7JPU - chains C and D of the 4 polymer chains in the assembly; structure by electron microscopy, 5.00 A resolution (low resolution: residue-level contacts below are approximate; hydrogen-bond / salt-bridge calls are withheld).

== Chain C (and D) ==
Protein: Lymphocyte antigen 75
Source organism: Homo sapiens
Notes: chain D of this document is another copy of the same molecule, construct and numbering; everything in this record applies to it too
UniProtKB: O60449 (LY75_HUMAN); residues 1-1722 here = UniProt positions 1-1722
Chain sequence (1722 residues; numbered 1 to 1722; the number before each row is that of its first residue):
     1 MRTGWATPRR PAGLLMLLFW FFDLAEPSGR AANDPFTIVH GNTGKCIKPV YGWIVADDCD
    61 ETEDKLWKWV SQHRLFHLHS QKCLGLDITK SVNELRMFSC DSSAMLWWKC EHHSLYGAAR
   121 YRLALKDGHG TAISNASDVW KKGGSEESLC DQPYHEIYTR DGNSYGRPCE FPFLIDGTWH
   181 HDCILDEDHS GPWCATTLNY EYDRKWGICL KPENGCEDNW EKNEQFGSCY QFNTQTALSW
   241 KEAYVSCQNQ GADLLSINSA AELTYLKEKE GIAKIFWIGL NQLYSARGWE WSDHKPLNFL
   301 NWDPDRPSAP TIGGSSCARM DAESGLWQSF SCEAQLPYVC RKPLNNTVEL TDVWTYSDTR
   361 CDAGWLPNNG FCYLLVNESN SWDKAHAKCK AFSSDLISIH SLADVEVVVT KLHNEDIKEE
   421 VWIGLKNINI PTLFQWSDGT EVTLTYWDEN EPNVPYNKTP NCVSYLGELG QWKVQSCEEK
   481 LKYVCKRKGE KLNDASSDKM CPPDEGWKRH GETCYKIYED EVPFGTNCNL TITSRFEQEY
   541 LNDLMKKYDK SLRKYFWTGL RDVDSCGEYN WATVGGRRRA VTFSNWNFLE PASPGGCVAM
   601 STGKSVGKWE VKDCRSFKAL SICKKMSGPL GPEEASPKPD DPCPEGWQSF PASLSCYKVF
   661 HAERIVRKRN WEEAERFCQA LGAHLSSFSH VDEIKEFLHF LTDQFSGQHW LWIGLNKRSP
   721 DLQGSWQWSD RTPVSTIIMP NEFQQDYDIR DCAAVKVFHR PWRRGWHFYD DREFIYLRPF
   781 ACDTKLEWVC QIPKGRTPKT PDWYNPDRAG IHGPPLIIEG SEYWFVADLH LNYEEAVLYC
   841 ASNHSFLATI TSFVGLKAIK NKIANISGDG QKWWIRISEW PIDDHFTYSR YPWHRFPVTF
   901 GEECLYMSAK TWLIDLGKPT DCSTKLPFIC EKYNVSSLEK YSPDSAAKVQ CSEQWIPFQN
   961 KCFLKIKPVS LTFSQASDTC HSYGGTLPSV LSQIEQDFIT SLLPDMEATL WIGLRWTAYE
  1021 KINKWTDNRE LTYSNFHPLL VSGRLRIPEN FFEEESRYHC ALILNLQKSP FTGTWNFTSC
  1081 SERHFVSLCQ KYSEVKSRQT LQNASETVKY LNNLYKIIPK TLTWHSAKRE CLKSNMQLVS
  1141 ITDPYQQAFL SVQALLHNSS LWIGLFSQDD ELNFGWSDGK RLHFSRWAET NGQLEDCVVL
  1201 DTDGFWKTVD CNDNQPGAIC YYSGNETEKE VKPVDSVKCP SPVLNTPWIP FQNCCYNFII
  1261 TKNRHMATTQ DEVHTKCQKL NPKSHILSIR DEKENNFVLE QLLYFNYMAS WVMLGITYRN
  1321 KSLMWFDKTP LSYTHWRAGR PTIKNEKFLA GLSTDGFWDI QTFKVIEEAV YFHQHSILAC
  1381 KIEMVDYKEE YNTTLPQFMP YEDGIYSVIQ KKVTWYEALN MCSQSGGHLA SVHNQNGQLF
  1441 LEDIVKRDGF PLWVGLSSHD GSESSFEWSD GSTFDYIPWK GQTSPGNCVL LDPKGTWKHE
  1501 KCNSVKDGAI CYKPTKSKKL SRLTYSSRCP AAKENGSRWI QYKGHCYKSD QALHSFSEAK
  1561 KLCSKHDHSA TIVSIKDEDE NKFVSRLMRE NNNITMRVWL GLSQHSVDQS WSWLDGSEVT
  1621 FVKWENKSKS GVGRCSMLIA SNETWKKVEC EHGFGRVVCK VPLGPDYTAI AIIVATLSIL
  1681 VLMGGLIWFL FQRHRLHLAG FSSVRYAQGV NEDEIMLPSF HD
Not modelled in the structure: 1-29, 157-163, 212-230, 342-357, 391, 489-507, 626-642, 788-815, 886-902, 932-956, 1048-1056, 1093-1107, 1224-1248, 1384-1722 (chain D: 1-29, 157-163, 212-230, 342-357, 391, 489-507, 626-642, 788-815, 886-902, 932-956, 1047-1056, 1093-1107, 1224-1248, 1384-1722)
Disulfide bonds: Cys46-Cys59, Cys83-Cys100, Cys110-Cys150, Cys169-Cys194, Cys183-Cys209, Cys247-Cys340, Cys317-Cys332, Cys361-Cys372, Cys389-Cys485, Cys462-Cys477, Cys528-Cys623, Cys597-Cys614, Cys678-Cys782, Cys840-Cys930, Cys904-Cys922, Cys980-Cys1089, Cys1060-Cys1080, Cys1131-Cys1220, Cys1197-Cys1211, Cys1277-Cys1380
Curated features (UniProtKB/Swiss-Prot):
  - modified residue: Tyr933 (Phosphotyrosine), Ser1703 (Phosphoserine), Ser1719 (Phosphoserine)
  - glycosylation (N-linked (GlcNAc...) asparagine): Asn135, Asn345, Asn377, Asn529, Asn843, Asn865, Asn934, Asn1076, Asn1103, Asn1225, Asn1320, Asn1392, Asn1593, Asn1626

== How chain C and chain D interact ==
Residue-residue contacts (65; chain C residue first):
  Val50(C) - Leu1114(D)
  Tyr51(C) - Lys1133(D)
  Tyr51(C) - Ser1134(D)
  Trp53(C) - Lys1109(D)
  Gln72(C) - Phe588(D)
  Ile88(C) - Gly567(D)
  Ile88(C) - Tyr569(D)
  Met105(C) - Trp586(D)
  Trp107(C) - Phe588(D)
  Trp107(C) - Leu589(D)
  Trp107(C) - Pro591(D)
  Lys109(C) - Leu589(D)
  Ala118(C) - Pro591(D)
  Ala119(C) - Tyr569(D)
  Ala119(C) - Pro591(D)
  Arg120(C) - Pro594(D)
  Tyr121(C) - Gly567(D)
  His129(C) - Asn1112(D)
  Ser164(C) - Gly313(D)
  Tyr165(C) - Pro307(D)
  Tyr165(C) - Gly313(D)
  Arg167(C) - Ile312(D)
  Arg167(C) - Gly313(D)
  Arg167(C) - Gly314(D)
  Glu170(C) - Ile312(D)
  Thr196(C) - Ile312(D)
  Thr197(C) - Ile312(D)
  Tyr202(C) - Lys473(D)
  Lys205(C) - Pro310(D)
  Lys205(C) - Ile312(D)
  Pro307(C) - Tyr165(D)
  Ile312(C) - Arg167(D)
  Ile312(C) - Thr196(D)
  Gly313(C) - Tyr165(D)
  Gly313(C) - Arg167(D)
  Gly314(C) - Arg167(D)
  Gly314(C) - Gln335(D)
  Ser315(C) - Gln335(D)
  Phe330(C) - Ala334(D)
  Phe330(C) - Gln335(D)
  Ser331(C) - Ala334(D)
  Glu333(C) - Glu333(D)
  Gln335(C) - Gly314(D)
  Gln335(C) - Ser315(D)
  Gln335(C) - Phe330(D)
  Gln335(C) - Ser331(D)
  Lys473(C) - Tyr202(D)
  Gly567(C) - Tyr121(D)
  Glu568(C) - Tyr121(D)
  Ser584(C) - Met105(D)
  Trp586(C) - Met105(D)
  Phe588(C) - Gln72(D)
  Phe588(C) - Trp107(D)
  Leu589(C) - Trp107(D)
  Leu589(C) - Lys109(D)
  Pro591(C) - Trp107(D)
  Pro591(C) - Ala118(D)
  Pro591(C) - Ala119(D)
  Lys1109(C) - Trp53(D)
  Lys1109(C) - Glu94(D)
  Asn1112(C) - His129(D)
  Leu1114(C) - Val50(D)
  Leu1114(C) - Trp53(D)
  Ser1134(C) - Tyr51(D)
  Tyr1222(C) - Val55(D)
Other interface residues (no listed pair), chain C (55 interface residues in all): Val55, Lys126, Ala334, Cys566, Tyr569, Val581, Asn585, Glu590, Ser593, Pro594, Val1108, Asn1113
Other interface residues (no listed pair), chain D (51 interface residues in all): Ile88, Arg120, Lys126, Ser164, Thr311, Glu568, Glu590, Ser593, Val1108, Lys1116

== Overview ==
55 residues of chain C and 51 residues of chain D are in contact.
Chain C and chain D are both Lymphocyte antigen 75 (Homo sapiens); the structure, Structure of an endocytic
receptor, was determined by electron microscopy together with 7JPT from the same study.
